7RPX - chains B and C of the 6 polymer chains in the assembly; structure by electron microscopy, 4.20 A resolution (low resolution: residue-level contacts below are approximate; hydrogen-bond / salt-bridge calls are withheld).

# Chain B
Name: DNA polymerase sliding clamp 2
Source organism: Saccharolobus solfataricus
UniProt: Q97Z84 (PCNA2_SACS2); numbering as in UniProt (aligned over 1-245)
Sequence (245 residues; each row starts with the number of its first residue):
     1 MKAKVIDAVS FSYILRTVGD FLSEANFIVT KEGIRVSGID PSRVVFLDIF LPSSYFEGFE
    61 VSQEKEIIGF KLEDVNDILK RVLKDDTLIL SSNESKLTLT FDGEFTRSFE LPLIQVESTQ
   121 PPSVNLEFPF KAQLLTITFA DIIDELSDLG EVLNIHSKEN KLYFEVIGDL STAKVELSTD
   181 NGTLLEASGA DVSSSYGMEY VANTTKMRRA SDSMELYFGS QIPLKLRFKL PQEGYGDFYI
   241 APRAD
Unresolved in the structure: 244-245

# Chain C
Name: DNA polymerase sliding clamp 3
Source organism: Saccharolobus solfataricus
UniProt: P57765 (PCNA3_SACS2); numbering as in UniProt (aligned over 1-244)
Sequence (252 residues; numbered 1 to 252; the number before each row is that of its first residue):
     1 MKVVYDDVRV LKDIIQALAR LVDEAVLKFK QDSVELVALD RAHISLISVN LPREMFKEYD
    61 VNDEFKFGFN TQYLMKILKV AKRKEAIEIA SESPDSVIIN IIGSTNREFN VRNLEVSEQE
   121 IPEINLQFDI SATISSDGFK SAISEVSTVT DNVVVEGHED RILIKAEGES EVEVEFSKDT
   181 GGLQDLEFSK ESKNSYSAEY LDDVLSLTKL SDYVKISFGN QKPLQLFFNM EGGGKVTYLL
   241 APKVLEHHHH HH
Unresolved in the structure: 244-252
Differences from the reference sequence: expression tag (245-252)

# How chain B and chain C interact
Contacting residue pairs - 21 pairs, chain B then chain C:
  Thr138(B) with Thr105(C)
  Asp141(B) with Arg107(C)
  Ile142(B) with Thr105(C)
  Glu145(B) with Val80(C)
  Asp148(B) with Lys76(C)
  Leu149(B) with Tyr73(C)
  Leu170(B) with Arg112(C)
  Ser171(B) with Tyr73(C); Asn110(C); Val111(C); Arg112(C)
  Thr172(B) with Phe109(C); Asn110(C)
  Ala173(B) with Phe109(C)
  Lys174(B) with Glu108(C); Phe109(C)
  Val175(B) with Thr105(C)
  Glu176(B) with Asn106(C); Glu108(C)
  Leu177(B) with Thr105(C)
  Asn181(B) with Asn106(C)
Also at the interface, not in a pair above, chain B (16 interface residues in all): Leu146
Also at the interface, not in a pair above, chain C (14 interface residues in all): Ile77, Lys79, Ser104

# In short
The interface between chain B and chain C involves 16 residues on one side and 14 on the other.
Chain B is DNA polymerase sliding clamp 2 and chain C is DNA polymerase sliding clamp 3, both from
Saccharolobus solfataricus; the structure, Archaeal DNA ligase and heterotrimeric PCNA in complex with
end-joined DNA, was determined by electron microscopy together with 7RPO and 7RPW from the same study.
